PDB entry 7ZR7 | electron microscopy, 3.70 A resolution | chains D and F of the 9 polymer chains in the assembly

[Chain D (and F)]
Molecule: Omi-42 heavy chain
Source organism: Homo sapiens
Notes: chain F of this document is another copy of the same molecule, construct and numbering; everything in this record applies to it too
Sequence (125 residues; each row starts with the number of its first residue):
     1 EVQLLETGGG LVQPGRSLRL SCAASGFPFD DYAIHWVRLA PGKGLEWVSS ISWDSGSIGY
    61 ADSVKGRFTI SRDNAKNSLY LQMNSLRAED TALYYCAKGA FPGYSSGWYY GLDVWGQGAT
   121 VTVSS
Disordered / not traced: 14-16 (chain F: fully traced)
Disulfides: Cys22-Cys96

[Interface between chain D and chain F]
Pairs across the interface (5; chain D residue first):
  Gln13(D) with Ala23(F)
  Ser17(D) with Arg19(F), hydrogen bond
  Ser85(D) with Asp73(F)
  Leu86(D) with Lys76(F)
  Arg87(D) with Ala75(F)
Other interface residues (no listed pair), chain F (6 interface residues in all): Tyr80

[Overview]
5 residues of chain D face 6 of chain F across their interface, with 1 hydrogen bond. Its one hydrogen-bonded
contact is Ser17(D)-Arg19(F).
Chain D and chain F are both Omi-42 heavy chain (Homo sapiens); the structure, Omi-42 fab in complex with
sars-cov-2 beta spike glycoprotein, was determined by electron microscopy together with 7ZF6, 7ZF7, 7ZFD,
7ZFF, 7ZR8 and 7ZRC from the same study.
